Entry 6J6J (electron microscopy, 3.20 A resolution); this record covers chains A and D of the 4 polymer chains in the assembly.

== Chain A (and D) ==
Molecule: Streptavidin
From: Streptomyces avidinii
Notes: chain D of this document is another copy of the same molecule, construct and numbering; everything in this record applies to it too
UniProtKB: P22629 (SAV_STRAV); residues 16-134 here correspond to UniProt positions 40-158 (UniProt number = residue number + 24)
Sequence (119 residues; row label = number of the first residue in the row):
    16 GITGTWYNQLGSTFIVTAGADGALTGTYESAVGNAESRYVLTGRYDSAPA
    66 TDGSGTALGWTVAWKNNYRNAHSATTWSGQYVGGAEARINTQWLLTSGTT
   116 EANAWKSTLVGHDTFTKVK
Residues lining bound ligands: biotin (BTN): N23, S27, Y43, S45, V47, G48, N49, W79, A86, S88, T90, W92, W108, L110
Curated features (UniProtKB/Swiss-Prot):
  - motif: R59 to D61 (Cell attachment site)
  - binding site (biotin): Y43, Y54, W92, W108, W120
Reported in the primary citation:
  - binding site for biotin: N23, S27, Y43, N49, S88

== Interface between chain A and chain D ==
Pairs across the interface (17; chain A residue first):
  L25(A) - W120(D)  hydrophobic
  V47(A) - W120(D)
  G48(A) - W120(D)
  W108(A) - W120(D)
  L109(A) - V125(D)  hydrophobic
  W120(A) - L25(D)  hydrophobic
  W120(A) - V47(D)
  W120(A) - G48(D)
  W120(A) - W108(D)
  K121(A) - L124(D)
  T123(A) - L124(D)
  T123(A) - V125(D)  hydrogen bond (backbone-backbone)
  L124(A) - K121(D)
  L124(A) - T123(D)
  L124(A) - L124(D)  hydrophobic
  V125(A) - L109(D)  hydrophobic
  V125(A) - T123(D)  hydrogen bond (backbone-backbone)
Interface residues without a listed pair, chain A (11 interface residues in all): L110
Interface residues without a listed pair, chain D (11 interface residues in all): L110

== In short ==
The chain A/chain D interface involves 11 residues from each chain; the contacts include 2 hydrogen bonds. Its
one hydrogen bond, T123(A)-V125(D), is backbone to backbone. Chain A binds biotin. From UniProt: 5
biotin-binding residues on chain A. The paper reports a binding site for biotin at N23(A), S27(A) and Y43(A)
among others.
Both chains are Streptavidin (Streptomyces avidinii). Entry 6J6J (Biotin-bound streptavidin) was determined by
electron microscopy together with 6J6K from the same study.
